6XAV - chains R and J of the 16 polymer chains in the assembly; structure by electron microscopy, 7.70 A resolution (low resolution: residue-level contacts below are approximate; hydrogen-bond / salt-bridge calls are withheld).

# Chain R
Molecule: 18-nt RNA strand
Sequence (18 nucleotides; each row starts with the number of its first residue):
     1 AUUCAAAGCGGAGAGGUA
Not modelled in the structure: 1-8
Bound ions: Mg2+: A18 (shared with Asp460(J), Asp464(J) of chain J)

# Chain J
Molecule: DNA-directed RNA polymerase subunit beta'
From: Escherichia coli K-12
Notes: EC 2.7.7.6
Reference sequence: P0A8T7 (RPOC_ECOLI); numbering as in UniProt (aligned over 2-1407)
Amino-acid sequence (1416 residues; row label = number of the first residue in the row):
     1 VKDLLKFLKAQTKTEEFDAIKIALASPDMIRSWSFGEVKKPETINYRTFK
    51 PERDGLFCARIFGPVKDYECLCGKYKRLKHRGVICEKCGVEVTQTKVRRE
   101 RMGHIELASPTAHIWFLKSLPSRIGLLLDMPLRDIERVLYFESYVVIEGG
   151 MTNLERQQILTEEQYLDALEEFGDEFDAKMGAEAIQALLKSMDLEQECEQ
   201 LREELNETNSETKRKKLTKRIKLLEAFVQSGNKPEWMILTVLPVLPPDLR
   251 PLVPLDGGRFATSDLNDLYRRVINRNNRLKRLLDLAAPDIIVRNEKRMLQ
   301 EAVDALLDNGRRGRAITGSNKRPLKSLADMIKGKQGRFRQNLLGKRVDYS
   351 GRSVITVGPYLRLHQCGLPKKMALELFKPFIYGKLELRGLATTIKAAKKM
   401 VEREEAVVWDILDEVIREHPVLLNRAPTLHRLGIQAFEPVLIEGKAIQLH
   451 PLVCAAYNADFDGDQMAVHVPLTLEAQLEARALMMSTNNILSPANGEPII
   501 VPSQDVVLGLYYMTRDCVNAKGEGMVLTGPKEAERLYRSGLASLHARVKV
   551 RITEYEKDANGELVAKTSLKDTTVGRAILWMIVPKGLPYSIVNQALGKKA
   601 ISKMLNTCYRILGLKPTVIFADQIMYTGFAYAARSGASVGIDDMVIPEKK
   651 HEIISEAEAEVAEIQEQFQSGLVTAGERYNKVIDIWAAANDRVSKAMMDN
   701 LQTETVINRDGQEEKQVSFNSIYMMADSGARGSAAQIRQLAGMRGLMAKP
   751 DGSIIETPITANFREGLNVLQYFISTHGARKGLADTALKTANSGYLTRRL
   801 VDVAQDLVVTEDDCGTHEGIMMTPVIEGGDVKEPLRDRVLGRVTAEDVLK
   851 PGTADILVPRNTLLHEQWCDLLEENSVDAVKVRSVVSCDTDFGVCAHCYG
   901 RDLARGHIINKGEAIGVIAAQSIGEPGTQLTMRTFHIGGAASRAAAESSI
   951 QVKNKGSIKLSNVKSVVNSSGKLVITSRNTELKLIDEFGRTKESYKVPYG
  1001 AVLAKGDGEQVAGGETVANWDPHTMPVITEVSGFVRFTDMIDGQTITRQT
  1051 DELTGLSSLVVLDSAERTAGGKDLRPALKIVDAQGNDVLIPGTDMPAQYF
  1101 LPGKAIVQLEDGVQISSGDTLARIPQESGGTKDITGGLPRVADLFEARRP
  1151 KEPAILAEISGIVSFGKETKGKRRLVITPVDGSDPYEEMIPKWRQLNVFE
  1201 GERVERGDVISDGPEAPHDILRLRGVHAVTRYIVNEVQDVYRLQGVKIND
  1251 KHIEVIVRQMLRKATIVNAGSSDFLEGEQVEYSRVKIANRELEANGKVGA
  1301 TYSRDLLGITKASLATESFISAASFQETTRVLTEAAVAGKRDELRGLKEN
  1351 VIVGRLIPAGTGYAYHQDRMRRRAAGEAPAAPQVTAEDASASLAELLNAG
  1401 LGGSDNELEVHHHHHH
Not modelled in the structure: 934-947, 1083-1094, 1127-1135, 1374-1416
Sequence notes: expression tag (1, 1408-1416)
Bound ions: Zn2+ site 1: Leu71, Cys85, Cys88; Mg2+: Asp460, Asp464 (shared with A18(R) of chain R); Zn2+ site 2: Cys814, Cys888, Cys895, Cys898
Swiss-Prot annotation at these positions:
  - binding site (Zn(2+)): Cys70, Cys72, Cys85, Cys88, Cys814, Cys888, Cys895, Cys898
  - binding site (Mg(2+)): Asp460, Asp462, Asp464
  - modified residue: Lys983 (N6-acetyllysine)
  - mutagenesis: Gln504 (Q504P: Resistant to antibiotics salinamide A and B), Asn690 (N690D: Resistant to antibiotics salinamide A and B), Met697 (M697V: Resistant to antibiotics salinamide A and B), Ala735 (A735T: Resistant to antibiotics salinamide A and B), Arg738 (R738C/H/P/S: Resistant to antibiotics salinamide A and B), Ala748 (A748E: Resistant to antibiotics salinamide A and B), Pro758 (P758S/T: Resistant to antibiotics salinamide A and B), Phe763 (F763C: Resistant to antibiotics salinamide A and B), Ser775 (S775A: Resistant to antibiotics salinamide A and B), Ala779 (A779T/V: Resistant to antibiotics salinamide A and B), Arg780 (R780C: Resistant to antibiotics salinamide A and B), Gly782 (G782A/C: Resistant to antibiotics salinamide A and B), 1 further mutagenesis entry in UniProt

# Chain R / chain J interface
Residue-residue contacts (7):
  G10(R) with Ala261(J)
  G11(R) with Lys325(J)
  A12(R) with Lys325(J)
  A18(R) with Arg425(J); Asp460(J); Asp462(J); Asp464(J)
Also at the interface, not in a pair above, chain R (6 interface residues in all): C9, U17
Also at the interface, not in a pair above, chain J (9 interface residues in all): Pro254, Leu255, Gly463

# Overview
6 residues of chain R face 9 of chain J across their interface. The Mg2+ site is built by Asp460(J), Asp464(J)
and A18(R). Curated annotation (UniProt) lists 8 Zn2+-binding residues, 3 Mg2+-binding residues and 13
mutagenesis sites on chain J.
Here chain R is an 18-nt RNA strand and chain J is DNA-directed RNA polymerase subunit beta' (Escherichia coli
K-12). Entry 6XAV (CryoEM Structure of E. coli Rho-dependent Transcription Pre-termination Complex bound with
NusG) was determined by electron microscopy together with 6XAS from the same study.
